Entry 2P1Q (X-ray diffraction, 1.91 A resolution); this record covers chains A and B of the 3 polymer chains in the assembly.

== Chain A ==
Name: SKP1-like protein 1A
From: Arabidopsis thaliana
UniProtKB: Q39255 (SKP1A_ARATH); residue numbers follow UniProt; this construct covers 1-160
Amino-acid sequence (160 residues; row label = number of the first residue in the row):
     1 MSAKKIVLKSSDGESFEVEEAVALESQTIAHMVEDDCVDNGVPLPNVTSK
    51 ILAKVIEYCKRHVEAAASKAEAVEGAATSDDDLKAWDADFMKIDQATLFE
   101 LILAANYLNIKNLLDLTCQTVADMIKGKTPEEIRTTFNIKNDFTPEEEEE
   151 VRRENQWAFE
Not modelled in the structure: 1-4, 34-38, 63-89

== Chain B ==
Name: TRANSPORT INHIBITOR RESPONSE 1 protein
From: Arabidopsis thaliana
UniProtKB: Q570C0 (TIR1_ARATH); residues 1-594 here = UniProt positions 1-594
Amino-acid sequence (594 residues; each row starts with the number of its first residue):
     1 MQKRIALSFPEEVLEHVFSFIQLDKDRNSVSLVCKSWYEIERWCRRKVFI
    51 GNCYAVSPATVIRRFPKVRSVELKGKPHFADFNLVPDGWGGYVYPWIEAM
   101 SSSYTWLEEIRLKRMVVTDDCLELIAKSFKNFKVLVLSSCEGFSTDGLAA
   151 IAATCRNLKELDLRESDVDDVSGHWLSHFPDTYTSLVSLNISCLASEVSF
   201 SALERLVTRCPNLKSLKLNRAVPLEKLATLLQRAPQLEELGTGGYTAEVR
   251 PDVYSGLSVALSGCKELRCLSGFWDAVPAYLPAVYSVCSRLTTLNLSYAT
   301 VQSYDLVKLLCQCPKLQRLWVLDYIEDAGLEVLASTCKDLRELRVFPSEP
   351 FVMEPNVALTEQGLVSVSMGCPKLESVLYFCRQMTNAALITIARNRPNMT
   401 RFRLCIIEPKAPDYLTLEPLDIGFGAIVEHCKDLRRLSLSGLLTDKVFEY
   451 IGTYAKKMEMLSVAFAGDSDLGMHHVLSGCDSLRKLEIRDCPFGDKALLA
   501 NASKLETMRSLWMSSCSVSFGACKLLGQKMPKLNVEVIDERGAPDSRPES
   551 CPVERVFIYRTVAGPRFDMPGFVWNMDQDSTMRFSRQIITTNGL
Not modelled in the structure: 1-8, 577-594
Residues lining bound ligands:
  - 1H-indol-3-ylacetic acid (IAC): F79, F82, L378, F380, R403, L404, C405, S438, L439, S440, S462, V463, A464
  - inositol hexakisphosphate (IHP): F49, E72, K74, H78, D81, K113, R114, R344, R401, R403, R436, M460, R484, K485, R509
Curated features (UniProtKB/Swiss-Prot):
  - region (Interaction with auxin-responsive proteins): D81, F82, P347 to V352, C405 to P409, A464, F465
  - binding site (1D-myo-inositol hexakisphosphate): K74, K113, R114, R344, R401 to R403, R436, R484, K485, R509
  - binding site ((indol-3-yl)acetate): R403, S438, L439
  - site (Interaction with auxin-responsive proteins): S139, E165, F380, R489
  - mutagenesis: P10 (P10A: Abolishes SCF(TIR1) complex formation, altered auxin-mediated response and reduced affinity for auxin), V33 (V33A: No affinity for auxin), K35 (K35A: No affinity for auxin), G147 (G147D: In tir1-1; insensitive to auxin ubiquitously and to ethylene in roots only), G441 (G441D: In tir1-2; insensitive to auxin), W574 to L594 (In tir1-101/wei1; insensitive to auxin ubiquitously and to ethylene in roots only)
What the authors report for this chain:
  - binding site for 1H-indol-3-ylacetic acid: H78, F79, F82, R403, S438, S462
  - binding site for inositol hexakisphosphate: R436, M460, K485
  - mutagenesis - S462E: abolished binding to auxin
  - mutagenesis - A464E: abolished binding to Auxin-responsive protein IAA7

== Chain A / chain B interface ==
Residue-residue contacts - 71 pairs, chain A then chain B:
  F99(A) with F9(B), hydrophobic
  I102(A) with V13(B), hydrophobic
  L103(A) with F9(B), hydrophobic; P10(B)
  N106(A) with E12(B), hydrogen bond; V13(B)
  L114(A) with H16(B)
  D115(A) with H16(B), salt bridge; F20(B)
  C118(A) with H16(B); V17(B); F20(B), hydrophobic
  Q119(A) with F20(B)
  V121(A) with V17(B), hydrophobic
  A122(A) with V17(B); F20(B), hydrophobic; I21(B), hydrophobic
  I125(A) with I21(B), hydrophobic; V30(B), hydrophobic; W37(B), hydrophobic
  K126(A) with F20(B), hydrogen bond (side chain-backbone); D26(B)
  G127(A) with D26(B), hydrogen bond (backbone-side chain)
  K128(A) with S29(B), hydrogen bond (backbone-side chain)
  P130(A) with S29(B); L32(B)
  I133(A) with V33(B), hydrophobic; W37(B), hydrophobic
  R134(A) with L32(B), hydrogen bond (side chain-backbone); V33(B), hydrogen bond (side chain-backbone)
  I139(A) with V33(B), hydrophobic; C34(B), hydrophobic; W37(B), hydrophobic
  K140(A) with C34(B)
  D142(A) with C34(B); K35(B), hydrogen bond (side chain-backbone)
  F143(A) with S31(B); L32(B); C34(B); K35(B)
  E148(A) with L32(B)
  V151(A) with L32(B), hydrophobic; Y38(B), hydrophobic
  R152(A) with L32(B)
  R153(A) with K532(B)
  E154(A) with T60(B); R64(B), salt bridge
  N155(A) with N28(B), hydrogen bond (side chain-backbone); S31(B), hydrogen bond; L32(B); R64(B), hydrogen bond
  Q156(A) with R560(B), hydrogen bond (backbone-side chain)
  W157(A) with A55(B); E506(B), hydrogen bond (side chain-backbone); K532(B); R560(B); T561(B); V562(B), hydrophobic
  A158(A) with F49(B); I50(B); V56(B), hydrophobic
  F159(A) with D24(B); N28(B); F49(B); I50(B), hydrophobic; V61(B), hydrophobic; R64(B); F65(B), hydrophobic
  E160(A) with K25(B); N28(B), hydrogen bond; F49(B)
Also at the interface, not in a pair above, chain A (34 interface residues in all): F137, N141
Also at the interface, not in a pair above, chain B (36 interface residues in all): R45, V48

== Overview ==
The interface between chain A and chain B involves 34 residues on one side and 36 on the other; the contacts
include 13 hydrogen bonds and 2 salt bridges. Polar pairs include D115(A)-H16(B), E154(A)-R64(B) and
N106(A)-E12(B). The paper reports a binding site for 1H-indol-3-ylacetic acid at H78(B), F79(B) and F82(B)
among others; S462E of chain B abolishes binding to auxin.
Here chain A is SKP1-like protein 1A and chain B is TRANSPORT INHIBITOR RESPONSE 1 protein, both from
Arabidopsis thaliana. Entry 2P1Q (Mechanism of Auxin Perception by the TIR1 ubiquitin ligase) was determined
by X-ray diffraction together with 2P1M, 2P1N, 2P1O and 2P1P from the same study.
